PDB entry 9GGB | electron microscopy, 2.63 A resolution | chains A and P of the 5 polymer chains in the assembly

[Chain A]
Protein: DNA polymerase subunit gamma-1
From: Homo sapiens
Notes: EC 2.7.7.7, 3.1.11.-, 4.2.99.-
UniProt: P54098 (DPOG1_HUMAN); numbering as in UniProt (aligned over 26-1239)
Amino-acid sequence (1221 residues; numbered 19 to 1239; the number before each row is that of its first residue):
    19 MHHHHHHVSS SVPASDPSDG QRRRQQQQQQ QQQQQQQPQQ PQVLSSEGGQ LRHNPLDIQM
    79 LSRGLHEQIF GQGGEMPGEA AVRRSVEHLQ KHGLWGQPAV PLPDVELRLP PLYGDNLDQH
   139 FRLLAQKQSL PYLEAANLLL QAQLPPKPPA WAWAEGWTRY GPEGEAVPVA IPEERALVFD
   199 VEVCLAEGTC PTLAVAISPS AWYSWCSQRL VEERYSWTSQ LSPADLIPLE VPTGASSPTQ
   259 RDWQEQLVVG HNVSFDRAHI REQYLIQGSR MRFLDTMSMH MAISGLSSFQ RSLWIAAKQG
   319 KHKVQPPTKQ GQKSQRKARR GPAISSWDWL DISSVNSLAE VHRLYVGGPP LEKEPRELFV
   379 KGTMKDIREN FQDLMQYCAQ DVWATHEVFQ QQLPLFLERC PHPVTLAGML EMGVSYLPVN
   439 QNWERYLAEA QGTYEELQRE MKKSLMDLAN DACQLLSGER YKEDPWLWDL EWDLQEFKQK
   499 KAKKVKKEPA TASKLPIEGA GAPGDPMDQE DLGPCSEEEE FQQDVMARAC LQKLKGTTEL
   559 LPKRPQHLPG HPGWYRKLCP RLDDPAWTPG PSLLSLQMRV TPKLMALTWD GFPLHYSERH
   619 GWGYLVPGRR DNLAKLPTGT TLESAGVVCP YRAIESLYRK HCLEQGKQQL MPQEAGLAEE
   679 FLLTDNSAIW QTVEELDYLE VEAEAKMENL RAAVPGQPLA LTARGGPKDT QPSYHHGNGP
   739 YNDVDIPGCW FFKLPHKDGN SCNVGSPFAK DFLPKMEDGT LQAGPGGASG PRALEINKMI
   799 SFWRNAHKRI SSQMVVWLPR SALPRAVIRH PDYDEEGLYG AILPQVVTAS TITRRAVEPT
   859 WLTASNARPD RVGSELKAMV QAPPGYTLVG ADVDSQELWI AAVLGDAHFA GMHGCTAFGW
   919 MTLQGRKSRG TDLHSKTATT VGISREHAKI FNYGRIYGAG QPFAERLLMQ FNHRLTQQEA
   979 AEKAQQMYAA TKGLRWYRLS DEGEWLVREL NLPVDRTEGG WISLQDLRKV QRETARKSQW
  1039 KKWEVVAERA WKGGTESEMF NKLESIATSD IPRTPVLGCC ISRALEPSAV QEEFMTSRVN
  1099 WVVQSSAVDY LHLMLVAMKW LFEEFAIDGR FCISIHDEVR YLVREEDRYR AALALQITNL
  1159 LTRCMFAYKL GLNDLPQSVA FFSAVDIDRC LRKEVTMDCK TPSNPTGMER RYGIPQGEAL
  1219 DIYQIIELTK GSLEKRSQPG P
Disordered / not traced: 19-66, 249-261, 318-342, 499-531, 630-730, 990-1050, 1234-1239
Construct notes: initiating methionine (19); expression tag (20-25); engineered mutation Ser848 (Gly in P54098)
Ion coordination: Ca2+: Asp890, Val891, Asp1135 (together with 2'-deoxycytidine-5'-triphosphate)
Ligand contacts:
  - A1IK1 (1-[(4S)-8-chloranyl-3,4-dihydro-2H-chromen-4-yl]-3-(1-phenylpyrazol-3-yl)urea): Gln564, His565, Leu566, His569, Tyr573, Pro578, Leu580, Trp585, Pro587, Gly588
  - 2'-deoxycytidine-5'-triphosphate: Arg853, Asp890, Val891, Asp892, Ser893, Gln894, Glu895, Lys925, His932, Arg943, Lys947, Ile948, Tyr951, Tyr955, Asp1135
UniProt features mapped onto this chain:
  - region: Gln43 to Gln55 (Does not contribute to polymerase and exonuclease enzymatic activities), Thr858 to Asn864 (Trigger loop)
  - motif: Val196 to Glu200 (Exo I), Val267 to Arg275 (Exo II), Tyr395 to Thr403 (Exo III), Val887 to Leu896 (Pol A), Arg943 to Gly958 (Pol B), His1134 to Val1141 (Pol C)
  - active site: Asp198 (Exonuclease activity)
  - binding site (DNA): Ser306, Ser593, Lys806, Thr849, Thr1094, Ser1095
  - binding site (RNA): Arg579, His754, Gly763, Lys768, Ser863, Arg869
  - binding site (a 2'-deoxyribonucleoside 5'-triphosphate): Asp890, Val891, Ser893, Glu895, Arg943, Lys947, Tyr951, Asp1135
  - binding site (Mg(2+)): Asp890, Val891, Asp1135
  - site (Critical for replication fidelity and mismatch recognition): Arg853, Gln1102
  - natural variant: Gln55 (Q55QQ; Q55QQQ), Arg227 (R227W: In PEOB1 and MTDPS4B), Arg232 (R232G: In MTDPS4A; R232H: In LS), Leu244 (L244P: In MTDPS4A), Thr251 (T251I: In PEOB1, MTDPS4A and MTDPS4B), Gly268 (G268A: In PEOB1), Arg275 (R275Q: Found in a patient with epileptic encephalopathy, developmental delay and moderate intellectual disability; uncertain significance), His277 (H277L: In PEOB1; uncertain significance), Gly303 (G303R: In MTDPS4A), Leu304 (L304R: In PEOB1 and SANDO; L304SANDO: In PEOB1), Ser305 (S305R: In MTDPS4A), Gln308 (Q308H: In PEOB1), 51 further natural variant entries in UniProt
  - mutagenesis: Asp198 (D198A: Abolishes exonuclease activity; when associated with A-200. Decreases polymerase exonucleolytic proofreading by 30-fold for the T:G mismatch and by 14-fold for the A:A mismatch ...), Glu200 (E200A: Abolishes exonuclease activity; when associated with A-198. Decreases polymerase exonucleolytic proofreading by 30-fold for the T:G mismatch and by 14-fold for the A:A mismatch ...), Asp274 (D274A: Unable to idle at the 5'-end of the nascent DNA strand. Continues DNA synthesis into double-stranded DNA past the 5'-end creating a flap structure that cannot be ligated), Lys498 (K498C: Decreases processive DNA synthesis), Lys499 (K499C: Decreases processive DNA synthesis), Lys501 (K501C: Decreases processive DNA synthesis), Val543 to Leu558 (Markedly decreases the stimulation by POLG2, resulting in impaired processive DNA synthesis), Leu549 (L549N: Decreases processive DNA synthesis), Leu552 (L552N: Decreases processive DNA synthesis), Lys553 (K553N: Decreases processive DNA synthesis), Arg853 (R853A: Abolishes primer DNA extention in the presence of dNTPs. Impairs intrinsic polymerase processivity. Enhances exonuclease activity leading to primer DNA degradation), Asp890 (D890N: Abolishes DNA polymerase activity), 1 further mutagenesis entry in UniProt
Reported in the primary citation:
  - contacts within the chain: Val845-Ser848 (hydrogen bond)
  - binding site for A1IK1: Leu566, His569, Trp585, Gly588
  - disease-associated variants - R232H, G848S: decreased catalytic activity
  - mutagenesis - L566A, H569A, W585A: abolished binding to A1IK1

[Chain P]
Molecule: primer strand (25-nt DNA)
Sequence (25 nucleotides; row label = number of the first residue in the row):
     1 GCATGCGGTC GAGTCTAGAG GAGCC
Disordered / not traced: 1-7

[Chain A / chain P interface]
Residue-residue contacts (30; chain A residue first):
  Gln493(A) - DA12(P)  phosphate contact
  Arg579(A) - DA12(P)  phosphate contact
  Arg579(A) - DG13(P)  salt bridge to the phosphate
  His754(A) - DG21(P)  salt bridge to the phosphate
  Asn761(A) - DG20(P)  hydrogen bond to the phosphate
  Asn761(A) - DG21(P)  phosphate contact
  Val762(A) - DG20(P)  phosphate contact
  Val762(A) - DG21(P)  phosphate contact
  Gly763(A) - DG20(P)  hydrogen bond to the phosphate
  Gly763(A) - DG21(P)  hydrogen bond to the phosphate
  Ala767(A) - DA22(P)  phosphate contact
  Lys768(A) - DA22(P)  hydrogen bond to the phosphate
  Lys768(A) - DG23(P)  salt bridge to the phosphate
  Ser799(A) - DA22(P)  sugar contact
  Ser799(A) - DG23(P)  phosphate contact
  Asn803(A) - DG21(P)  base contact
  Arg853(A) - DC25(P)  hydrogen bond to the base
  Leu860(A) - DC24(P)  sugar contact
  Thr861(A) - DG23(P)  base contact
  Thr861(A) - DC24(P)  sugar contact
  Ala862(A) - DC24(P)  sugar contact
  Ser863(A) - DG23(P)  hydrogen bond to the phosphate
  Ser863(A) - DC24(P)  hydrogen bond to the phosphate
  Asn864(A) - DC24(P)  hydrogen bond to the phosphate
  Arg869(A) - DG23(P)  salt bridge to the phosphate
  Arg869(A) - DC24(P)  salt bridge to the phosphate
  Ile1133(A) - DC25(P)  sugar contact
  His1134(A) - DC25(P)  hydrogen bond to the sugar
  Asp1135(A) - DC25(P)  hydrogen bond to the phosphate
  Glu1136(A) - DC25(P)  sugar contact
Also at the interface, not in a pair above, chain A (27 interface residues in all): Lys379, Arg562, Ser764, Phe766, Lys796, Phe800
Also at the interface, not in a pair above, chain P (9 interface residues in all): DC15

[Overview]
The interface between chain A and chain P involves 27 residues on one side and 9 on the other, with 10
hydrogen bonds and 5 salt bridges. Among the polar pairs are Arg853(A)-DC25(P), His1134(A)-DC25(P) and
Asn761(A)-DG20(P). From the paper: a binding site for A1IK1 at Leu566(A), His569(A) and Trp585(A) among
others; L566A, H569A and W585A of chain A abolish binding to A1IK1; 5 substitutions were tested in all.
Chain A is DNA polymerase subunit gamma-1 (Homo sapiens) and chain P is primer strand (25-nt DNA); the
structure, Structure of the G848S mutant of human mitochondrial DNA polymerase gamma in complex with PZL-A,
was determined by electron microscopy (same publication as 9GGC, 9GGD, 9GGE and 9GGF).
